PDB entry 8GTP | electron microscopy, 3.10 A resolution | chains C and L of the 9 polymer chains in the assembly

[Chain C]
Molecule: Spike glycoprotein
Organism: Severe acute respiratory syndrome coronavirus 2
UniProt: P0DTC2 (SPIKE_SARS2); residue numbers follow UniProt; this construct covers 1-68, 71-1273
Chain sequence (1271 residues; numbered 1 to 1273; 2 numbers in that range are skipped by the numbering (no residue carries them; nothing is unmodelled there); the number before each row is that of its first residue):
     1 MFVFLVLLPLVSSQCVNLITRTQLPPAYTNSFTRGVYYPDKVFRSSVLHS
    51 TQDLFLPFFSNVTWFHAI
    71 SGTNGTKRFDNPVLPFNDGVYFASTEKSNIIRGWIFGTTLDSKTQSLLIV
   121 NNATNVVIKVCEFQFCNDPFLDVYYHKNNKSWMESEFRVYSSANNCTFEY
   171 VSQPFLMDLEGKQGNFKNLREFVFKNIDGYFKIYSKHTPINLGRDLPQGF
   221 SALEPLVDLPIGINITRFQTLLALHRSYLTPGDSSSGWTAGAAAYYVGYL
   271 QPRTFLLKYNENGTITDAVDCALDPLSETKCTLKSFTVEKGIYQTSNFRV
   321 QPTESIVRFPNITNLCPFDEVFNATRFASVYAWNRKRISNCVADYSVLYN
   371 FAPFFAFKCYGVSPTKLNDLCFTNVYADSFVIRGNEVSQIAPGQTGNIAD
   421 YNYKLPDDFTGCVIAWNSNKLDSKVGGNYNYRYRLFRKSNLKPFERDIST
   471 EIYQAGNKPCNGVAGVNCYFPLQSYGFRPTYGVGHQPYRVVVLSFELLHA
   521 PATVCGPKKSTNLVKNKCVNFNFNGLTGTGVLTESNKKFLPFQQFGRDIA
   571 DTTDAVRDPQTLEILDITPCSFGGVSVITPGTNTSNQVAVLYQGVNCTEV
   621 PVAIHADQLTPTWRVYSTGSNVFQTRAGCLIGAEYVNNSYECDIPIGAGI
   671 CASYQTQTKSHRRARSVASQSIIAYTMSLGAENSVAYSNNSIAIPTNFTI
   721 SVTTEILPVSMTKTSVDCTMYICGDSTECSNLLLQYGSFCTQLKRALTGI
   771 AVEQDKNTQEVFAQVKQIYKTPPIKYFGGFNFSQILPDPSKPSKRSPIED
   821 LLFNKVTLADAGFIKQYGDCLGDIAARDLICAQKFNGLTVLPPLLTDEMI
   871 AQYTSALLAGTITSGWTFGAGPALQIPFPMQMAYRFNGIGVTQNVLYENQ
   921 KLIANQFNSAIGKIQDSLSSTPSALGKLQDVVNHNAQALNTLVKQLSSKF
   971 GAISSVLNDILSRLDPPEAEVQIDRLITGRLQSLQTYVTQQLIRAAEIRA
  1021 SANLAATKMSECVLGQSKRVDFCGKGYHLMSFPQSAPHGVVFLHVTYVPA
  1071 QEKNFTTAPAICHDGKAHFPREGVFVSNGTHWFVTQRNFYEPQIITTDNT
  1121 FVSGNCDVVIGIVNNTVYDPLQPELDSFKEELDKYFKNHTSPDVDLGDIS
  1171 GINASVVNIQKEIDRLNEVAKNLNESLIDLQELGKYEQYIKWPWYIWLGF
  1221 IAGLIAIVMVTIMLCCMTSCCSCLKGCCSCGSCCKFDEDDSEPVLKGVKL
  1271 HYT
Not modelled in the structure: 1-24, 71-77, 145-152, 179-185, 247-257, 622-639, 677-689, 827-853, 940-943, 1147-1273
Cystine bridges: Cys131-Cys166, Cys291-Cys301, Cys336-Cys361, Cys379-Cys432, Cys391-Cys525, Cys480-Cys488, Cys538-Cys590, Cys617-Cys649, Cys662-Cys671, Cys738-Cys760, Cys743-Cys749, Cys1032-Cys1043, Cys1082-Cys1126
Covalent attachments: N-acetylglucosamine (NAG) linked to Asn61, Asn122, Asn165, Asn234, Asn282, Asn331, Asn343, Asn603, Asn616, Asn657, Asn709, Asn717, Asn801, Asn1074, Asn1098, Asn1134
Differences from the reference sequence: variant Ile19 (Thr in P0DTC2), Asp142 (Gly in P0DTC2), Gly213 (Val in P0DTC2), Asp339 (Gly in P0DTC2), Phe371 (Ser in P0DTC2), Pro373 (Ser in P0DTC2), Phe375 (Ser in P0DTC2), Ala376 (Thr in P0DTC2), Asn405 (Asp in P0DTC2), Ser408 (Arg in P0DTC2), Asn417 (Lys in P0DTC2), Lys440 (Asn in P0DTC2), Arg452 (Leu in P0DTC2), Asn477 (Ser in P0DTC2), Lys478 (Thr in P0DTC2), Ala484 (Glu in P0DTC2), Val486 (Phe in P0DTC2), Arg498 (Gln in P0DTC2), Tyr501 (Asn in P0DTC2), His505 (Tyr in P0DTC2), Gly614 (Asp in P0DTC2), Tyr655 (His in P0DTC2), Lys679 (Asn in P0DTC2), His681 (Pro in P0DTC2), Lys764 (Asn in P0DTC2), Tyr796 (Asp in P0DTC2), Pro817 (Phe in P0DTC2), Pro892 (Ala in P0DTC2), Pro899 (Ala in P0DTC2), Pro942 (Ala in P0DTC2), His954 (Gln in P0DTC2), Lys969 (Asn in P0DTC2), Pro986 (Lys in P0DTC2), Pro987 (Val in P0DTC2)
Curated features (UniProtKB/Swiss-Prot):
  - region: Asn280 to Cys301 (Putative superantigen), Asn448 to Tyr451, Tyr453 to Phe456 (Immunodominant HLA epitope recognized by the CD8+), Ser816 to Tyr837 (Fusion peptide 1), Lys835 to Phe855 (Fusion peptide 2), Asp1163 to Glu1202 (Heptad repeat 2)
  - motif: Met1237 to Cys1241 (Binding to host endocytosis trafficking protein SNX27), Asp1257 to Glu1262 (Diacidic ER export motif (host COPII)), Ser1261 to Gly1267 (Binding to host plasma membrane localising/FERM domain proteins), Lys1269 to Thr1273 (KxHxx, ER retrieval signal (COPI))
  - site (Cleavage): Arg685, Ser686, Arg815, Ser816
  - lipidation (S-palmitoyl cysteine): Cys1235, Cys1236, Cys1240, Cys1241, Cys1243, Cys1247, Cys1248, Cys1250, Cys1253, Cys1254
  - glycosylation: Asn17 (N-linked (GlcNAc...) (complex) asparagine), Asn61 (N-linked (GlcNAc...) (hybrid) asparagine), Asn74 (N-linked (GlcNAc...) (complex) asparagine), Asn122 (N-linked (GlcNAc...) (hybrid) asparagine), Asn149 (N-linked (GlcNAc...) (complex) asparagine), Asn165 (N-linked (GlcNAc...) (complex) asparagine), Asn234 (N-linked (GlcNAc...) (high mannose) asparagine), Asn282 (N-linked (GlcNAc...) (complex) asparagine), Thr323 (O-linked (GalNAc) threonine), Ser325 (O-linked (HexNAc...) serine), Asn331 (N-linked (GlcNAc...) (complex) asparagine), Asn343 (N-linked (GlcNAc...) (complex) asparagine), Asn603 (N-linked (GlcNAc...) (hybrid) asparagine), Asn616 (N-linked (GlcNAc...) (complex) asparagine), Asn657 (N-linked (GlcNAc...) (complex) asparagine), Thr676 (O-linked (GlcNAc...) threonine), Thr678 (O-linked (GlcNAc...) threonine), Asn709 (N-linked (GlcNAc...) (high mannose) asparagine), Asn717 (N-linked (GlcNAc...) (hybrid) asparagine), Asn801 (N-linked (GlcNAc...) (hybrid) asparagine) and 6 more in UniProt
  - natural variant: Leu5 (L5F: In strain: Iota/B.1.526), Ser13 (S13I: In strain: Epsilon/B.1.427/B.1.429), Leu18 (L18F: In strain: Beta/B.1.351, Gamma/P.1 and 1 more), Thr20 (T20N: In strain: Gamma/P.1), Leu24 to Ala27 (sequence variant, change not given here; In strain: Omicron/BA.2, Omicron/BA.2.12.1 and 6 more), Pro26 (P26S: In strain: Gamma/P.1), Gln52 (Q52H: In strain: Omicron/EG.5.1), Ala67 (A67V: In strain: Eta/B.1.525, Omicron/BA.1), Gly75 (G75V: In strain: Lambda/C.37), Thr76 (T76I: In strain: Lambda/C.37), Asp80 (D80A: In strain: Beta/B.1.351), Val83 (V83A: In strain: Omicron/XBB.1.5, Omicron/EG.5.1), 79 further natural variant entries in UniProt
  - mutagenesis: Asn121 (N121Q: Partial loss of biliverdin affinity), Arg190 (R190K: Partial loss of biliverdin affinity), Asn234 (N234Q: Increased resistance to neutralizing antibodies), Asn331 (N331Q: Reduced viral infectivity), Asn343 (N343Q: Reduced viral infectivity), Tyr453 (Y453F: Decreased HLA binding to NF9 epitope. Increased binding affinity to human ACE2), Ala475 (A475V: Increased resistance to neutralizing antibodies), Val483 (V483A: Increased resistance to neutralizing antibodies), Phe490 (F490L: Increased resistance to neutralizing antibodies and human covalescent sera neutralization), Gln493 (Q493N: Reduced host ACE2-binding affinity in vitro; Q493Y: Reduced host ACE2-binding affinity in vitro), His519 (H519P: Increased resistance to human covalescent sera neutralization), Ser673 (S673A: No effect on O-glycosylation by host GALNT1), 8 further mutagenesis entries in UniProt

[Chain L]
Molecule: light chain of XGv289
Organism: Homo sapiens
Chain sequence (111 residues; numbered 2 to 112; the number before each row is that of its first residue):
     2 SVLTQPPSASGTPGQRVTIPCSGSSSNIGNNYVYWYQQLPGTAPKLLVYG
    52 NNQRPSGVPDRFSVSKSGTSASLAISGLRSEDEADYYCAAWDDGLSGSGW
   102 VFGGGTKLTVL
Cystine bridges: Cys22-Cys89

[Interface between chain C and chain L]
Contacting residue pairs (8; chain C residue first):
  Lys458(C) with Arg17(L), hydrogen bond (backbone-side chain)
  Ser459(C) with Arg17(L); Thr19(L)
  Tyr473(C) with Gln16(L), hydrogen bond; Arg17(L)
  Ala475(C) with Gly15(L); Gln16(L)
  Gly476(C) with Gly15(L), hydrogen bond (backbone-backbone)
Interface residues without a listed pair, chain C (6 interface residues in all): Asn460
Interface residues without a listed pair, chain L (5 interface residues in all): Pro14

[In short]
Chain C and chain L form an interface of 6 and 5 residues respectively; the contacts include 3 hydrogen bonds.
Polar pairs include Lys458(C)-Arg17(L), Tyr473(C)-Gln16(L) and Gly476(C)-Gly15(L). N-acetylglucosamine is
covalently linked to Asn61(C), Asn122(C), Asn165(C), Asn234(C), Asn282(C) and Asn331(C) and 10 more.
Here chain C is Spike glycoprotein (Severe acute respiratory syndrome coronavirus 2) and chain L is light
chain of XGv289 (Homo sapiens). Entry 8GTP (cryo-EM structure of Omicron BA.5 S protein in complex with
XGv289) was determined by electron microscopy together with 8GTO and 8GTQ from the same study.
